Entry 7QXI (electron microscopy, 3.40 A resolution); this record covers chains D and E of the 8 polymer chains in the assembly.

== Chain D ==
Name: DNA-directed RNA polymerase subunit beta'
Source organism: Escherichia coli K-12
Notes: EC 2.7.7.6
UniProtKB: P0A8T7 (RPOC_ECOLI); residue numbers follow UniProt; this construct covers 1-1407
Amino-acid sequence (1407 residues; numbered 1 to 1407; the number before each row is that of its first residue):
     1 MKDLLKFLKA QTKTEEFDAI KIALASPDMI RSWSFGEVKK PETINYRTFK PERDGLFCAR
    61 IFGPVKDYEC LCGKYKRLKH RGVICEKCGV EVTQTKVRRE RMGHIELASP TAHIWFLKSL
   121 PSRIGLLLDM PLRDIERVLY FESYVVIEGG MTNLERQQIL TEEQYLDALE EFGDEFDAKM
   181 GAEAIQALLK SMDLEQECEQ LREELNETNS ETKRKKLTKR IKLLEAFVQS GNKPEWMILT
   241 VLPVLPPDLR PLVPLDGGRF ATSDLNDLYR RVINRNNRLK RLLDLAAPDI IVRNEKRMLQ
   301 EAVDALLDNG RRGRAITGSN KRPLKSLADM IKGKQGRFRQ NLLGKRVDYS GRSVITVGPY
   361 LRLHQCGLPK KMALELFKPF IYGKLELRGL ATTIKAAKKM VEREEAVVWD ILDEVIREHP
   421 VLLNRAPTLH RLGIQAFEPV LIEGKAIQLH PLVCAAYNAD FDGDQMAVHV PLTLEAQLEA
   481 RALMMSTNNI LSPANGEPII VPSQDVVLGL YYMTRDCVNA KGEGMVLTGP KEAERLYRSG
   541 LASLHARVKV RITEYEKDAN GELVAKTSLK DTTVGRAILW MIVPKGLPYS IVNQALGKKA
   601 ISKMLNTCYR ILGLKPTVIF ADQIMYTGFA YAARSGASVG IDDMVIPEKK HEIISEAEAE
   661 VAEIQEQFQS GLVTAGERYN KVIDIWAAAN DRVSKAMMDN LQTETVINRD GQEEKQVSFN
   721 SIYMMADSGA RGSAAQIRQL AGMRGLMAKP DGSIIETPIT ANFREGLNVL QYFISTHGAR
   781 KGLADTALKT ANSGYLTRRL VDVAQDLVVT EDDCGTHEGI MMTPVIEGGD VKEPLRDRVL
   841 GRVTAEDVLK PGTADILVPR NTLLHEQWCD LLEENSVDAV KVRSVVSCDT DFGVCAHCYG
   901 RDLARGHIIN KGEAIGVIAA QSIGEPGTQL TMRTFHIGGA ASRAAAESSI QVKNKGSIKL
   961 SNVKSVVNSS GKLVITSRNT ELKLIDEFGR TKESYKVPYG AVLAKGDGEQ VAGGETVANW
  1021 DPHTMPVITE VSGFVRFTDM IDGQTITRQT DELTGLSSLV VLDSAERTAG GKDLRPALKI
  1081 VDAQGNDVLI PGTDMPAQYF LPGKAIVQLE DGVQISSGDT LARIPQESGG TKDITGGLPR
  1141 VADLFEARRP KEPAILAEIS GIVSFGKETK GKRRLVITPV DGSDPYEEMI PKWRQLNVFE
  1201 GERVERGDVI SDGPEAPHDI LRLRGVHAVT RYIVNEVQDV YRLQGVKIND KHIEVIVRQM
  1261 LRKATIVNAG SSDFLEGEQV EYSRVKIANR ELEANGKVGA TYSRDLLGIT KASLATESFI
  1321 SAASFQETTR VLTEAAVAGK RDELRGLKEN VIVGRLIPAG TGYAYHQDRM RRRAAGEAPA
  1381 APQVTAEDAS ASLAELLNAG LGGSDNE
Not modelled in the structure: 1, 934-946, 1050-1056, 1068-1074, 1089-1096, 1127-1132, 1377-1407
Curated features (UniProtKB/Swiss-Prot):
  - binding site (Zn(2+)): Cys70, Cys72, Cys85, Cys88, Cys814, Cys888, Cys895, Cys898
  - binding site (Mg(2+)): Asp460, Asp462, Asp464
  - modified residue: Lys983 (N6-acetyllysine)
  - mutagenesis: Gln504 (Q504P: Resistant to antibiotics salinamide A and B), Asn690 (N690D: Resistant to antibiotics salinamide A and B), Met697 (M697V: Resistant to antibiotics salinamide A and B), Ala735 (A735T: Resistant to antibiotics salinamide A and B), Arg738 (R738C/H/P/S: Resistant to antibiotics salinamide A and B), Ala748 (A748E: Resistant to antibiotics salinamide A and B), Pro758 (P758S/T: Resistant to antibiotics salinamide A and B), Phe763 (F763C: Resistant to antibiotics salinamide A and B), Ser775 (S775A: Resistant to antibiotics salinamide A and B), Ala779 (A779T/V: Resistant to antibiotics salinamide A and B), Arg780 (R780C: Resistant to antibiotics salinamide A and B), Gly782 (G782A/C: Resistant to antibiotics salinamide A and B), 1 further mutagenesis entry in UniProt

== Chain E ==
Name: DNA-directed RNA polymerase subunit omega
Source organism: Escherichia coli K-12
Notes: EC 2.7.7.6
UniProtKB: P0A800 (RPOZ_ECOLI); numbering as in UniProt (aligned over 1-91)
Amino-acid sequence (91 residues; row label = number of the first residue in the row):
     1 MARVTVQDAV EKIGNRFDLV LVAARRARQM QVGGKDPLVP EENDKTTVIA LREIEEGLIN
    61 NQILDVRERQ EQQEQEAAEL QAVTAIAEGR R
Not modelled in the structure: 1, 76-91

== How chain D and chain E interact ==
Residue-residue contacts (32):
  His364(D) with Val4(E)
  Glu414(D) with Lys45(E)
  Val415(D) with Lys45(E), hydrogen bond (backbone-side chain)
  Arg417(D) with Asn43(E)
  Glu418(D) with Asp44(E); Lys45(E)
  Leu474(D) with Arg28(E); Gln31(E)
  Glu475(D) with Val20(E); Arg28(E), salt bridge
  Gln477(D) with Thr47(E)
  Leu478(D) with Val20(E); Ala23(E); Ala24(E); Thr47(E); Leu51(E), hydrophobic
  Glu479(D) with Val20(E)
  Arg481(D) with Arg3(E); Val6(E); Val48(E)
  Ala482(D) with Val6(E), hydrophobic
  Thr487(D) with Val4(E)
  Asn488(D) with Val6(E)
  Lys615(D) with Val4(E); Thr5(E)
  Arg905(D) with Arg16(E)
  His907(D) with Arg16(E)
  Asn910(D) with Gly14(E); Asn15(E)
  Lys911(D) with Phe17(E)
  Gly1360(D) with Phe17(E)
  Thr1361(D) with Phe17(E), hydrogen bond (side chain-backbone)
Other interface residues (no listed pair), chain D (24 interface residues in all): His419, Leu483, Leu614
Other interface residues (no listed pair), chain E (20 interface residues in all): Ala27

== Overview ==
24 residues of chain D face 20 of chain E across their interface, with 2 hydrogen bonds and 1 salt bridge.
Polar pairs include Glu475(D)-Arg28(E), Val415(D)-Lys45(E) and Thr1361(D)-Phe17(E). Curated annotation
(UniProt) lists 8 Zn2+-binding residues, 3 Mg2+-binding residues and 13 mutagenesis sites on chain D.
Chain D is DNA-directed RNA polymerase subunit beta' and chain E is DNA-directed RNA polymerase subunit omega,
both from Escherichia coli K-12; the structure, Cryo-EM structure of RNA polymerase-sigma54 holo enzyme with
promoter DNA closed complex, was determined by electron microscopy together with 7QV9 and 7QWP from the same
study.
